Entry 3ADJ (X-ray diffraction, 3.00 A resolution); this record covers chain A.

# Chain A
Name: F21M12.9 protein
From: Arabidopsis thaliana
UniProtKB: O04492 (O04492_ARATH); residue numbers follow UniProt; this construct covers 100-172
Amino-acid sequence (76 residues; each row starts with the number of its first residue):
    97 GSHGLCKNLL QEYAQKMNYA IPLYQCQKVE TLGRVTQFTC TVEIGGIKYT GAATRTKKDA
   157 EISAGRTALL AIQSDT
Disordered / not traced: 97-98, 171-172
Differences from the reference sequence: expression tag (97-99)
From the paper describing this entry:
  - mutagenesis - Y120A/Q121A/C122A, L128A/G129A/R130A, K144A/Y145A/T146A, T152A/K153A/K154A: decreased expression

# In short
From the paper: Y120A/Q121A/C122A, L128A/G129A/R130A and K144A/Y145A/T146A, among others, reduce expression.
Chain A is F21M12.9 protein (Arabidopsis thaliana); the structure, Structure of Arabidopsis HYL1 and its
molecular implications for miRNA processing, was determined by X-ray diffraction (same publication as 3ADG,
3ADI and 3ADL).
